Entry 1FF1 (solution NMR); this record covers chains A and B.

== Chain A ==
Molecule: Epidermal growth factor receptor substrate 15
Source organism: Homo sapiens
Notes: fragment: second eh domain
UniProt: P42566 (EP15_HUMAN); residues 6-100 here correspond to UniProt positions 121-215 (UniProt number = residue number + 115)
Chain sequence (95 residues; row label = number of the first residue in the row):
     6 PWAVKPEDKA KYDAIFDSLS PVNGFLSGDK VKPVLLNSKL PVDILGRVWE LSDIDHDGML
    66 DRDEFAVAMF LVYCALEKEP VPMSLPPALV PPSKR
Bound ions: Ca2+: Asp58, Asp60, Asp62, Met64, Glu69
Swiss-Prot annotation at these positions:
  - binding site (Ca(2+)): Asp58, Asp60, Asp62, Met64, Glu69
  - modified residue: Ser25 (Phosphoserine)

== Chain B ==
Molecule: Ptgssstnpfl peptide
Chain sequence (11 residues; numbered 102 to 112; the number before each row is that of its first residue):
   102 PTGSSSTNPF L
Disordered / not traced: 102-106

== How chain A and chain B interact ==
Pairs across the interface (17):
  Gly33(A) - Pro110(B)
  Lys37(A) - Pro110(B)
  Lys37(A) - Phe111(B)
  Leu40(A) - Phe111(B)
  Leu41(A) - Phe111(B)
  Val47(A) - Phe111(B)
  Leu50(A) - Phe111(B)
  Gly51(A) - Asn109(B)
  Gly51(A) - Phe111(B)
  Trp54(A) - Thr108(B)
  Trp54(A) - Asn109(B)
  Trp54(A) - Pro110(B)
  Glu55(A) - Asn109(B)
  Glu55(A) - Leu112(B)
  Asp58(A) - Thr108(B)
  His61(A) - Thr108(B)
  Gly63(A) - Thr108(B)
Also at the interface, not in a pair above, chain A (13 interface residues in all): Asp62
Also at the interface, not in a pair above, chain B (6 interface residues in all): Ser107

== Summary ==
13 residues of chain A and 6 residues of chain B are in contact. Asp58(A), Asp60(A), Asp62(A), Met64(A) and
Glu69(A) form the Ca2+ site. Curated annotation (UniProt) lists 5 Ca2+-binding residues on chain A.
Chain A is Epidermal growth factor receptor substrate 15 (Homo sapiens) and chain B is Ptgssstnpfl peptide;
the structure, Structure of the second EPS15 homology domain of human EPS15 in complex with ptgssstnpfl, was
determined by solution NMR, deposited together with 1F8H.
